3DJQ - chains A and B; structure by X-ray diffraction, 1.53 A resolution.

Chain A (and B):
Protein: Seminal ribonuclease
Source organism: Bos taurus
Notes: EC 3.1.27.5; chain B of this document is another copy of the same molecule, construct and numbering; everything in this record applies to it too
Reference sequence: P00669 (RNS_BOVIN); residues 1-124 here correspond to UniProt positions 27-150 (UniProt number = residue number + 26)
Sequence (124 residues; numbered 1 to 124; the number before each row is that of its first residue):
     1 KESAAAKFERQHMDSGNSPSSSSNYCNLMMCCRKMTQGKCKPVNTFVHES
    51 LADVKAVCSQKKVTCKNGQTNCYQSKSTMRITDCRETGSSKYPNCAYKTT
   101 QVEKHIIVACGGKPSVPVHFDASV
Disulfide bonds: Cys-26/Cys-84, Cys-40/Cys-95, Cys-58/Cys-110, Cys-65/Cys-72
Small-molecule neighbours: UDP (uridine-5'-diphosphate): Lys-41, Val-43, Asn-44, Thr-45, Lys-66, His-119, Phe-120, Asp-121, Ala-122, Ser-123
Swiss-Prot annotation at these positions:
  - active site: His-12 (Proton acceptor), His-119 (Proton donor)
  - binding site (substrate): Lys-7, Arg-10, Lys-41 to Thr-45, Lys-66, Arg-85
  - modified residue: Asn-67 (Deamidated asparagine)

How chain A and chain B interact:
Cross-chain cystine bridges: Cys-31(A)/Cys-32(B), Cys-32(A)/Cys-31(B)
Pairs across the interface - 97 pairs, chain A then chain B:
  Ala-4(A) with Val-118(B), hydrophobic
  Ala-5(A) with Val-116(B), hydrophobic
  Phe-8(A) with Val-54(B), hydrophobic; Val-108(B), hydrophobic; Pro-117(B); Val-118(B); His-119(B); Phe-120(B)
  Glu-9(A) with Arg-33(B), hydrogen bond (backbone-side chain); Leu-51(B)
  Arg-10(A) with Arg-33(B), hydrogen bond (backbone-side chain); Lys-34(B)
  Gln-11(A) with Met-35(B); Lys-41(B); Asn-44(B), hydrogen bond (backbone-side chain); Thr-45(B); Phe-46(B)
  His-12(A) with Asn-44(B), hydrogen bond; Thr-45(B), hydrogen bond (side chain-backbone); Phe-46(B); Val-47(B), hydrogen bond (backbone-backbone); Phe-120(B)
  Met-13(A) with Arg-33(B), hydrogen bond (backbone-side chain); Val-47(B); Glu-49(B); Ser-50(B); Leu-51(B); Val-54(B), hydrophobic
  Asp-14(A) with Tyr-25(B), hydrogen bond; Met-29(B); Val-47(B), hydrogen bond (backbone-backbone); His-48(B), hydrogen bond (backbone-side chain)
  Ser-15(A) with Val-47(B); His-48(B); Glu-49(B), hydrogen bond (side chain-backbone); Ser-50(B); Leu-51(B)
  Gly-16(A) with His-48(B), hydrogen bond (backbone-backbone); Arg-80(B), hydrogen bond (backbone-side chain)
  Asn-17(A) with Arg-80(B), hydrogen bond (backbone-side chain)
  Pro-19(A) with Tyr-25(B); His-48(B); Arg-80(B)
  Ser-20(A) with Ser-22(B), hydrogen bond (backbone-side chain); Tyr-25(B); Gln-101(B), hydrogen bond
  Ser-22(A) with Pro-19(B)
  Tyr-25(A) with Asp-14(B), hydrogen bond; Pro-19(B), hydrophobic
  Leu-28(A) with Leu-28(B), hydrophobic; Met-29(B), hydrophobic
  Met-29(A) with Asp-14(B); Leu-28(B), hydrophobic
  Cys-31(A) with Cys-32(B), disulfide
  Cys-32(A) with Leu-28(B); Cys-31(B), disulfide; Cys-32(B), hydrophobic
  Arg-33(A) with Glu-9(B), hydrogen bond (side chain-backbone); Arg-10(B), hydrogen bond (side chain-backbone); Met-13(B), hydrogen bond (side chain-backbone)
  Lys-34(A) with Arg-10(B)
  Met-35(A) with Gln-11(B)
  Gln-37(A) with Lys-34(B)
  Lys-41(A) with Gln-11(B); His-12(B)
  Asn-44(A) with Gln-11(B), hydrogen bond (side chain-backbone); His-12(B), hydrogen bond
  Thr-45(A) with Gln-11(B); His-12(B), hydrogen bond (backbone-side chain)
  Phe-46(A) with Gln-11(B); His-12(B)
  Val-47(A) with His-12(B), hydrogen bond (backbone-backbone); Met-13(B); Asp-14(B), hydrogen bond (backbone-backbone); Ser-15(B)
  His-48(A) with Asp-14(B), hydrogen bond (side chain-backbone); Ser-15(B); Asn-17(B), hydrogen bond (side chain-backbone); Pro-19(B)
  Glu-49(A) with Met-13(B); Ser-15(B), hydrogen bond (backbone-side chain)
  Ser-50(A) with Ser-15(B)
  Leu-51(A) with Glu-9(B); Ser-15(B)
  Val-54(A) with Phe-8(B), hydrophobic; Met-13(B), hydrophobic
  Thr-82(A) with Pro-19(B)
  Gln-101(A) with Pro-19(B)
  Val-108(A) with Phe-8(B), hydrophobic
  Val-116(A) with Ala-5(B), hydrophobic
  Pro-117(A) with Ala-5(B); Phe-8(B)
  Val-118(A) with Ala-4(B), hydrophobic; Phe-8(B)
  His-119(A) with Phe-8(B)
  Phe-120(A) with Phe-8(B); His-12(B)
Interface residues without a listed pair, chain A (44 interface residues in all): Ser-18, Thr-99
Interface residues without a listed pair, chain B (41 interface residues in all): Ser-18, Ser-20

In short:
The interface between chain A and chain B involves 44 residues on one side and 41 on the other, with 2
disulfide bonds and 28 hydrogen bonds. Among the polar pairs are Glu-9(A)/Arg-33(B), Arg-10(A)/Arg-33(B) and
Gln-11(A)/Asn-44(B). Chain A binds UDP.
Both chains are Seminal ribonuclease (Bos taurus). Entry 3DJQ (Bovine Seminal Ribonuclease- Uridine 5'
diphosphate complex) was determined by X-ray diffraction, deposited together with 3DJO, 3DJP, 3DJV and 3DJX.
